Entry 8XI3 (electron microscopy, 3.00 A resolution); this record covers chains F and D of the 5 polymer chains in the assembly.

[Chain F (and D)]
Protein: 14-3-3 protein gamma
Organism: Mus musculus
Notes: chain D of this document is another copy of the same molecule, construct and numbering; everything in this record applies to it too
Reference sequence: P61982 (1433G_MOUSE); numbering as in UniProt (aligned over 1-247)
Chain sequence (247 residues; row label = number of the first residue in the row):
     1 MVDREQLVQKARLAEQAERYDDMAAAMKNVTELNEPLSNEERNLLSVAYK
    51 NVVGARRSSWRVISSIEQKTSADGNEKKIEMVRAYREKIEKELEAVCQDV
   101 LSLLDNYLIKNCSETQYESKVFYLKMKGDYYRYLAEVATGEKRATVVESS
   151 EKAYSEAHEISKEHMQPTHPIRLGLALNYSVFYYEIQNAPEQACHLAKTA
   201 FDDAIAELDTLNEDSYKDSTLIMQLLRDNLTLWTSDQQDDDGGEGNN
Disordered / not traced: 1, 237-247 (chain D: 236-247)
Swiss-Prot annotation at these positions:
  - site (Interaction with phosphoserine on interacting protein): Arg57, Arg132
  - modified residue: Met1 (N-acetylmethionine), Val2 (N-acetylvaline), Ser71 (Phosphoserine), Tyr133 (Phosphotyrosine), Thr145 (Phosphothreonine), Ser215 (Phosphoserine), Thr234 (Phosphothreonine), Ser235 (Phosphoserine)

[How chain F and chain D interact]
Contacting residue pairs - 22 pairs, chain F then chain D:
  Gln6(F) - Lys77(D)
  Gln6(F) - Met81(D)
  Gln9(F) - Met81(D)
  Ala14(F) - Tyr85(D)
  Gln16(F) - Val62(D)
  Gln16(F) - Ile66(D)
  Ala17(F) - Ser59(D)  hydrogen bond (backbone-side chain)
  Arg19(F) - Ser59(D)
  Arg19(F) - Tyr85(D)  hydrogen bond
  Arg19(F) - Lys88(D)
  Arg19(F) - Glu92(D)  salt bridge
  Asp22(F) - Tyr85(D)  hydrogen bond
  Asp22(F) - Lys88(D)  salt bridge
  Ser59(F) - Ala17(D)  hydrogen bond (side chain-backbone)
  Val62(F) - Gln16(D)
  Ile63(F) - Leu13(D)  hydrophobic
  Met81(F) - Gln9(D)
  Val82(F) - Leu13(D)  hydrophobic
  Tyr85(F) - Ala14(D)
  Tyr85(F) - Arg19(D)
  Tyr85(F) - Asp22(D)
  Glu92(F) - Arg19(D)  salt bridge
Also at the interface, not in a pair above, chain F (21 interface residues in all): Val2, Lys10, Leu13, Ile66, Lys78, Lys88, Ile89
Also at the interface, not in a pair above, chain D (21 interface residues in all): Gln6, Lys10, Ile63, Lys78, Val82, Ile89

[Summary]
Chain F and chain D each contribute 21 residues to their interface; the contacts include 4 hydrogen bonds and
3 salt bridges. Polar pairs include Arg19(F)-Glu92(D), Asp22(F)-Lys88(D) and Ala17(F)-Ser59(D).
Both chains are 14-3-3 protein gamma (Mus musculus). Entry 8XI3 (Structure of mouse SCMC-14-3-3gama complex)
was determined by electron microscopy.
